PDB entry 6Q8W | X-ray diffraction, 3.40 A resolution | chains 1 and 2 of the 16 polymer chains in the assembly

Chain 1:
Molecule: NADH-quinone oxidoreductase subunit 1
Source organism: Thermus thermophilus (strain HB8 / ATCC 27634 / DSM 579)
Notes: EC 1.6.5.11
Reference sequence: Q56222 (NQO1_THET8); residues 1-438 here = UniProt positions 1-438
Sequence (438 residues; numbered 1 to 438; the number before each row is that of its first residue):
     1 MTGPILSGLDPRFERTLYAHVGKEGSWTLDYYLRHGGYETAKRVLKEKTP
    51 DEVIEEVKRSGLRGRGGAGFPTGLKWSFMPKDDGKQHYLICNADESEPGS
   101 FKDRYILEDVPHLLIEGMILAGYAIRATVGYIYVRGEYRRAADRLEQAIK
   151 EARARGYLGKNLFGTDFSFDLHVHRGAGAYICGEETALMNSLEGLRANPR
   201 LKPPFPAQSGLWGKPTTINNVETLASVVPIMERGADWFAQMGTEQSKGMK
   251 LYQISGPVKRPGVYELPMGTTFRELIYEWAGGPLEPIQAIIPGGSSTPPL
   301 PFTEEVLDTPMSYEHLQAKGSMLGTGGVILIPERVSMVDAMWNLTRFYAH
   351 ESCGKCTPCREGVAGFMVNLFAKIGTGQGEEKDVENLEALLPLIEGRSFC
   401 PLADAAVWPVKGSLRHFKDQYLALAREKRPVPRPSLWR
Disordered / not traced: 1
Ion coordination: 4Fe-4S cluster Fe: Cys-353, Cys-356, Cys-359
Residues lining bound ligands:
  - FMN (flavin mononucleotide): Gly-64, Arg-65, Gly-66, Ala-68, Phe-70, Thr-72, Lys-75, Asn-92, Asp-94, Tyr-180, Ile-181, Gly-183, Glu-184, Glu-185, Ile-218, Asn-219, Asn-220, Thr-223, Pro-401, Leu-402
  - 4Fe-4S cluster (SF4): Ile-181, Pro-199, Ser-352, Cys-353, Gly-354, Lys-355, Cys-356, Cys-359, Ser-398, Phe-399, Cys-400, Leu-402, Ala-403

Chain 2:
Molecule: NADH-quinone oxidoreductase subunit 2
Source organism: Thermus thermophilus (strain HB8 / ATCC 27634 / DSM 579)
Notes: EC 1.6.5.11
Reference sequence: Q56221 (NQO2_THET8); residues 1-181 here = UniProt positions 1-181
Sequence (181 residues; row label = number of the first residue in the row):
     1 MGFFDDKQDFLEETFAKYPPEGRRAAIMPLLRRVQQEEGWIRPERIEEIA
    51 RLVGTTPTEVMGVASFYSYYQFVPTGKYHLQVCATLSCKLAGAEELWDYL
   101 TETLGIGPGEVTPDGLFSVQKVECLGSCHTAPVIQVNDEPYVECVTRARL
   151 EALLAGLRAGKRLEEIELPGKCGHHVHEVEV
Disordered / not traced: 1-2, 181
Cystine bridges: Cys-144/Cys-172
Ion coordination: 2Fe-2S cluster Fe: Cys-83, Cys-88, Cys-124, Cys-128
Residues lining bound ligands: 2Fe-2S cluster (FES): Cys-83, Thr-85, Ser-87, Cys-88, Cys-124, Leu-125, Gly-126, Ser-127, Cys-128, Val-133
UniProt features mapped onto this chain:
  - binding site ([2Fe-2S] cluster): Cys-83, Ser-87, Cys-88, Cys-124, Cys-128

Interface between chain 1 and chain 2:
Contacting residue pairs (100):
  Tyr-18(1) / His-175(2)
  Val-21(1) / His-175(2)  hydrogen bond (backbone-side chain)
  Gly-22(1) / His-174(2)
  Gly-22(1) / His-175(2)
  Tyr-88(1) / Pro-19(2)
  Ser-96(1) / Cys-124(2)
  Pro-98(1) / Thr-85(2)
  Pro-98(1) / Cys-124(2)  hydrophobic
  Gly-99(1) / Cys-128(2)  hydrogen bond (backbone-side chain)
  Phe-101(1) / Gly-126(2)
  Phe-101(1) / Cys-128(2)  hydrophobic
  Phe-101(1) / His-129(2)
  Arg-104(1) / Gly-126(2)
  Arg-104(1) / Ser-127(2)
  Arg-104(1) / Tyr-141(2)
  Arg-104(1) / Glu-143(2)  salt bridge
  Tyr-105(1) / His-174(2)  hydrogen bond (side chain-backbone)
  Tyr-105(1) / His-175(2)
  Asp-109(1) / His-174(2)  salt bridge
  Tyr-131(1) / Lys-17(2)  hydrogen bond (side chain-backbone)
  Tyr-131(1) / Tyr-18(2)
  Arg-135(1) / Cys-124(2)  hydrogen bond (side chain-backbone)
  Gly-136(1) / Arg-32(2)  hydrogen bond (backbone-side chain)
  Glu-137(1) / Leu-125(2)
  Glu-137(1) / Tyr-141(2)  hydrogen bond (backbone-side chain)
  Tyr-138(1) / Leu-125(2)
  Tyr-138(1) / Gly-126(2)  hydrogen bond (side chain-backbone)
  Tyr-138(1) / Tyr-141(2)
  Arg-139(1) / Asp-138(2)  salt bridge
  His-172(1) / Lys-17(2)
  His-174(1) / Tyr-18(2)  hydrogen bond
  His-174(1) / Ala-25(2)
  His-174(1) / Met-28(2)
  His-174(1) / Pro-29(2)
  Arg-175(1) / Arg-32(2)
  Gly-176(1) / Arg-32(2)  hydrogen bond (backbone-side chain)
  Ala-177(1) / Tyr-67(2)
  Ala-177(1) / Tyr-69(2)
  Ala-177(1) / Tyr-70(2)
  Ala-179(1) / Tyr-67(2)  hydrophobic
  Cys-182(1) / Tyr-67(2)  hydrophobic
  Ser-191(1) / Met-28(2)  hydrogen bond
  Ser-191(1) / Tyr-67(2)  hydrogen bond
  Leu-192(1) / Ala-25(2)
  Glu-193(1) / Arg-24(2)
  Glu-193(1) / Ala-25(2)  hydrogen bond (backbone-backbone)
  Gly-194(1) / Arg-24(2)
  Gly-194(1) / Ala-25(2)
  Gly-194(1) / Val-63(2)
  Leu-195(1) / Arg-24(2)
  Arg-196(1) / Gly-62(2)  hydrogen bond (side chain-backbone)
  Arg-196(1) / Phe-66(2)
  Ala-197(1) / Phe-66(2)  hydrophobic
  Asn-198(1) / Phe-66(2)
  Trp-212(1) / Pro-19(2)
  Trp-212(1) / Glu-21(2)
  Trp-212(1) / Gly-22(2)
  Trp-212(1) / Ala-25(2)  hydrophobic
  Ser-255(1) / Ser-87(2)
  Lys-259(1) / Glu-178(2)  salt bridge
  Lys-259(1) / Val-179(2)  hydrogen bond (backbone-backbone)
  Lys-259(1) / Glu-180(2)  salt bridge
  Arg-260(1) / His-177(2)
  Arg-260(1) / Glu-178(2)  salt bridge
  Pro-261(1) / His-129(2)
  Pro-261(1) / Val-176(2)
  Pro-261(1) / His-177(2)  hydrogen bond (backbone-backbone)
  Pro-261(1) / Val-179(2)
  Gly-262(1) / His-129(2)
  Gly-262(1) / His-175(2)
  Val-263(1) / His-175(2)
  Val-263(1) / Val-176(2)
  Ile-329(1) / Ser-87(2)
  Leu-330(1) / Leu-90(2)
  Ile-331(1) / Leu-86(2)  hydrophobic
  Pro-332(1) / Leu-90(2)
  Asp-339(1) / Lys-89(2)
  Ala-340(1) / Leu-86(2)  hydrophobic
  Asn-343(1) / Ala-84(2)  hydrogen bond (side chain-backbone)
  Asn-343(1) / Thr-85(2)
  Asn-343(1) / Leu-86(2)  hydrogen bond (side chain-backbone)
  Asn-343(1) / Lys-89(2)
  Leu-344(1) / Leu-86(2)  hydrophobic
  Phe-347(1) / Glu-123(2)
  His-350(1) / Ser-68(2)  hydrogen bond
  His-350(1) / Glu-123(2)
  Cys-353(1) / Phe-66(2)
  Arg-433(1) / Lys-89(2)
  Arg-433(1) / Glu-94(2)  salt bridge
  Pro-434(1) / Glu-95(2)
  Ser-435(1) / Glu-95(2)
  Leu-436(1) / Leu-90(2)
  Leu-436(1) / Glu-95(2)  hydrogen bond (backbone-side chain)
  Trp-437(1) / Ala-91(2)
  Trp-437(1) / Gly-92(2)
  Trp-437(1) / Glu-95(2)  hydrogen bond (backbone-side chain)
  Trp-437(1) / Val-145(2)
  Trp-437(1) / Arg-147(2)  hydrogen bond (backbone-side chain)
  Arg-438(1) / Thr-146(2)  hydrogen bond (backbone-side chain)
  Arg-438(1) / Arg-147(2)  hydrogen bond (backbone-backbone)
Interface residues without a listed pair, chain 1 (71 interface residues in all): Glu-95, Glu-97, Ser-100, Glu-108, Tyr-133, Arg-140, Val-173, Gly-178, Ile-181, Ile-254, Val-258, Tyr-264, Ile-291, Arg-346, Glu-351
Interface residues without a listed pair, chain 2 (53 interface residues in all): Ile-27, Gln-36, Leu-96, Gln-135, Glu-139, Pro-140

In short:
The interface between chain 1 and chain 2 involves 71 residues on one side and 53 on the other; the contacts
include 24 hydrogen bonds and 7 salt bridges. Polar contacts include Arg-104(1)/Glu-143(2),
Asp-109(1)/His-174(2) and Arg-139(1)/Asp-138(2). Ligands of chain 1: 4Fe-4S cluster and flavin mononucleotide.
Chain 1 is NADH-quinone oxidoreductase subunit 1 and chain 2 is NADH-quinone oxidoreductase subunit 2, both
from Thermus thermophilus (strain HB8 / ATCC 27634 / DSM 579); the structure, Respiratory complex I from
Thermus thermophilus with bound Aureothin, was determined by X-ray diffraction (same publication as 6I0D,
6I1P, 6Q8O, 6Q8X, 6Y11, 6ZIY and 3 further entries).
